PDB entry 3MGN | X-ray diffraction, 1.40 A resolution | chains A and B of the 6 polymer chains in the assembly

[Chain A (and B)]
Protein: IQN17
Notes: chain B of this document is another copy of the same molecule, construct and numbering; everything in this record applies to it too
Chain sequence (47 residues; row label = number of the first residue in the row; numbering starts at 0):
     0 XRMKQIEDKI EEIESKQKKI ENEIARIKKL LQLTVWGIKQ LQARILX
Modified / non-standard residues: ACE (acetyl group) at position 0; NH2 (amino group) at position 46

[Interface between chain A and chain B]
Contacting residue pairs (37; chain A residue first):
  Met2(A) with Arg1(B); Met2(B), hydrophobic; Ile5(B)
  Lys3(A) with Arg1(B)
  Ile5(A) with Ile5(B), hydrophobic
  Glu6(A) with Arg1(B), salt bridge; Ile5(B)
  Ile9(A) with Ile5(B), hydrophobic; Ile12(B), hydrophobic
  Ile12(A) with Ile12(B), hydrophobic
  Glu13(A) with Lys8(B); Ile12(B)
  Gln16(A) with Ile12(B), hydrogen bond (side chain-backbone); Lys15(B); Gln16(B)
  Ile19(A) with Ile19(B), hydrophobic
  Glu20(A) with Lys15(B)
  Ile23(A) with Ile19(B), hydrophobic; Glu22(B); Ile23(B), hydrophobic; Ile26(B), hydrophobic
  Ile26(A) with Ile26(B), hydrophobic
  Lys27(A) with Glu22(B), salt bridge; Ile26(B)
  Leu30(A) with Ile26(B); Leu29(B), hydrophobic
  Gln31(A) with Leu29(B)
  Thr33(A) with Thr33(B)
  Val34(A) with Thr33(B)
  Ile37(A) with Thr33(B); Ile37(B), hydrophobic
  Leu40(A) with Leu40(B), hydrophobic
  Gln41(A) with Leu40(B)
  Ile44(A) with Leu40(B), hydrophobic; Arg43(B); Ile44(B), hydrophobic
  Leu45(A) with Arg43(B)
Other interface residues (no listed pair), chain B (19 interface residues in all): Ile9, Leu30

[Overview]
22 residues of chain A face 19 of chain B across their interface; the contacts include 1 hydrogen bond and 2
salt bridges. Polar contacts include Glu6(A)-Arg1(B), Lys27(A)-Glu22(B) and Gln16(A)-Ile12(B).
Both chains are IQN17. Entry 3MGN (D-Peptide inhibitor PIE71 in complex with IQN17) was determined by X-ray
diffraction together with 3L35, 3L36 and 3L37 from the same study.
